PDB entry 6REA | electron microscopy, 3.60 A resolution | chains Q and R of the 20 polymer chains in the assembly

# Chain Q
Protein: epsilon: Polytomella F-ATP synthase epsilon subunit
Source organism: Polytomella sp. Pringsheim 198.80
Chain sequence (74 residues; numbered 1 to 74; the number before each row is that of its first residue):
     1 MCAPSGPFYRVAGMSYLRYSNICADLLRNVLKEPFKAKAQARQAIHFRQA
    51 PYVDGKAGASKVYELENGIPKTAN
Disordered / not traced: 1-2

# Chain R
Protein: Mitochondrial ATP synthase subunit delta
Source organism: Polytomella sp. Pringsheim 198.80
UniProt: D7P7X6 (D7P7X6_9CHLO); numbering as in UniProt (aligned over 1-199)
Chain sequence (199 residues; numbered 1 to 199; the number before each row is that of its first residue):
     1 MFGLKRAVTVGRRFISTSAARMEAAAPAGPKEFTEVWNKKAPSTLIVPEF
    51 PSNYTAVKAVGEGQVHGDAFPVNFYTPHSILSQAQKDTVVLPGVDGYFGV
   101 KASHVPTIAQLKPGVVELHSGAESEKFFVSGGFAFVHPNGVTDICVLEAA
   151 TLDQVDPAAVKSALAAASAAQPTDEFEQAANRAAIELYSALESAVEAKA
Disordered / not traced: 1-22

# Chain Q / chain R interface
Contacting residue pairs (41; chain Q residue first):
  Phe8(Q) with Ala179(R); Arg182(R); Glu186(R)
  Tyr9(Q) with Gln110(R), hydrogen bond
  Val11(Q) with Glu175(R)
  Ala12(Q) with Glu175(R); Phe176(R); Ala179(R), hydrophobic
  Met14(Q) with Phe176(R), hydrophobic
  Tyr16(Q) with Gln110(R); Gly132(R); Phe133(R)
  Arg18(Q) with Phe176(R)
  Tyr19(Q) with Ala183(R), hydrophobic; Glu186(R), hydrogen bond
  Ser20(Q) with Leu147(R)
  Cys23(Q) with Ser130(R); Leu187(R)
  Ala24(Q) with Ser130(R)
  Leu26(Q) with Ala184(R), hydrophobic; Leu187(R); Tyr188(R), hydrogen bond (backbone-side chain)
  Leu27(Q) with Phe128(R), hydrophobic; Ser130(R); Ala150(R), hydrophobic; Leu191(R), hydrophobic
  Arg28(Q) with Glu148(R), salt bridge
  Val30(Q) with Val155(R); Asp156(R), hydrogen bond (backbone-backbone); Ala159(R), hydrophobic; Val160(R), hydrophobic
  Leu31(Q) with Ala150(R), hydrophobic; Gln154(R); Asp156(R)
  Lys32(Q) with Gln154(R), hydrogen bond (backbone-backbone)
  Phe35(Q) with Gln154(R)
  Arg42(Q) with His78(R); Glu148(R)
  Lys71(Q) with Phe176(R); Glu177(R)
  Thr72(Q) with Phe176(R)
Other interface residues (no listed pair), chain Q (24 interface residues in all): Asn21, Ala73, Asn74
Other interface residues (no listed pair), chain R (30 interface residues in all): Pro113, Val129, Gly131, Asp153, Ala180

# Summary
Chain Q and chain R form an interface of 24 and 30 residues respectively; the contacts include 5 hydrogen
bonds and 1 salt bridge. Polar pairs include Arg28(Q)-Glu148(R), Tyr9(Q)-Gln110(R) and Tyr19(Q)-Glu186(R).
Chain Q is epsilon: Polytomella F-ATP synthase epsilon subunit and chain R is Mitochondrial ATP synthase
subunit delta, both from Polytomella sp. Pringsheim 198.80; the structure, Cryo-EM structure of Polytomella
F-ATP synthase, Rotary substate 2D, focussed refinement of F1 head and rotor, was determined by electron
microscopy, deposited together with 6RD4, 6RD5, 6RD6, 6RD7, 6RD8, 6RD9 and 46 further entries.
